1TJI - chains L and P of the 3 polymer chains in the assembly; structure by X-ray diffraction, 2.20 A resolution.

Chain L:
Name: anti-HIV-1 antibody 2F5 Light Chain
From: Homo sapiens
Notes: antibody fragment or engineered binder
Sequence (214 residues; row label = number of the first residue in the row):
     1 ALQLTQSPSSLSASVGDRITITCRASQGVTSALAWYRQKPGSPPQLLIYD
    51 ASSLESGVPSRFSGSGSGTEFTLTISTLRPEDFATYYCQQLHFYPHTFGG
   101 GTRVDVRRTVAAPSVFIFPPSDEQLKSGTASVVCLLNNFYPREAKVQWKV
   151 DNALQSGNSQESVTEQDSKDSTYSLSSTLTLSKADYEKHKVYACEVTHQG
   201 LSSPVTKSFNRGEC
Disulfides: Cys-23/Cys-88, Cys-134/Cys-194
Modified positions: Cys-214 (s-(2-amino-2-oxoethyl)-l-cysteine; YCM)

Chain P:
Name: Envelope Glycoprotein GP41
Notes: fragment: Transmembrane Glycoprotein (residues 653-659)
UniProt: P04580 (ENV_HV1Z6); residues 654-670 here correspond to UniProt positions 653-669 (UniProt number = residue number - 1)
Sequence (18 residues; row label = number of the first residue in the row):
   654 EKNEQELLELDKWASLWX
Not modelled in the structure: 654-656
Modified positions: NH2 (amino group) at position 671
Swiss-Prot annotation at these positions:
  - region: Glu-662 to Trp-670 (MPER)
From the paper describing this entry:
  - contacts within the chain: Glu-659/Leu-661 (hydrophobic contact), Asp-664/Trp-666, Asp-664/Ala-667 (backbone contact), Trp-666/Leu-669 (backbone contact)

Chain L / chain P interface:
Contacting residue pairs (18):
  Ala-1(L) with Glu-659(P), hydrogen bond (backbone-side chain); Leu-661(P), hydrophobic
  Leu-2(L) with Leu-661(P)
  Gln-27(L) with Gln-658(P), hydrogen bond (side chain-backbone); Glu-659(P); Leu-661(P)
  Leu-91(L) with Asp-664(P)
  His-92(L) with Leu-663(P); Asp-664(P), hydrogen bond (backbone-backbone); Ala-667(P)
  Phe-93(L) with Leu-661(P), hydrophobic; Glu-662(P); Leu-663(P), hydrophobic
  Tyr-94(L) with Glu-662(P), hydrogen bond (backbone-backbone); Leu-663(P); Asp-664(P); Lys-665(P), hydrogen bond (side chain-backbone)
  His-96(L) with Asp-664(P), salt bridge
Also at the interface, not in a pair above, chain P (9 interface residues in all): Glu-657
Interface features reported in the paper:
  - specific contacts: Gln-658(P)/Gln-27(L), Glu-659(P)/Ala-1(L), Leu-661(P)/Ala-1(L) (hydrophobic contact), Leu-661(P)/Leu-2(L) (hydrophobic contact), Leu-661(P)/Phe-93(L) (hydrophobic contact), Glu-662(P)/Tyr-94(L), Asp-664(P)/His-96(L) (hydrogen bond), Asp-664(P)/His-92(L) (backbone contact), Asp-664(P)/Tyr-94(L) (hydrophobic contact), Lys-665(P)/Tyr-94(L) (hydrogen bond)
  - epitope / paratope residues, chain P: Gln-658(P), Glu-659(P), Leu-661(P), Glu-662(P), Asp-664(P), Lys-665(P)

Overview:
8 residues of chain L and 9 residues of chain P are in contact; the contacts include 5 hydrogen bonds and 1
salt bridge. Among the polar pairs are His-96(L)/Asp-664(P), Ala-1(L)/Glu-659(P) and Gln-27(L)/Gln-658(P). The
authors report contacts between Gln-658(P) and Gln-27(L), Glu-659(P) and Ala-1(L) and Glu-662(P) and
Tyr-94(L); hydrophobic contacts between Leu-661(P) and Ala-1(L), Leu-661(P) and Leu-2(L) and Leu-661(P) and
Phe-93(L) among others; hydrogen bonds between Asp-664(P) and His-96(L) and Lys-665(P) and Tyr-94(L). From the
paper: epitope/paratope residues Gln-658(P), Glu-659(P) and Leu-661(P) among others; contacts within the chain
involving Glu-659(P), Leu-661(P) and Trp-666(P) among others.
Here chain L is anti-HIV-1 antibody 2F5 Light Chain (Homo sapiens) and chain P is Envelope Glycoprotein GP41.
Entry 1TJI (Crystal Structure of the broadly neutralizing anti-HIV-1 antibody 2F5 in complex with a gp41 17mer
epitope) was determined by X-ray diffraction, deposited together with 1TJG and 1TJH.
